7E1B - chains B and Y of the 6 polymer chains in the assembly; structure by X-ray diffraction, 4.59 A resolution (low resolution: residue-level contacts below are approximate; hydrogen-bond / salt-bridge calls are withheld).

# Chain B
Name: DNA-binding response regulator
Source organism: Vibrio parahaemolyticus
Reference sequence: A0A0L8SKF9 (A0A0L8SKF9_VIBPH); residue numbers follow UniProt; this construct covers 1-220
Amino-acid sequence (220 residues; each row starts with the number of its first residue):
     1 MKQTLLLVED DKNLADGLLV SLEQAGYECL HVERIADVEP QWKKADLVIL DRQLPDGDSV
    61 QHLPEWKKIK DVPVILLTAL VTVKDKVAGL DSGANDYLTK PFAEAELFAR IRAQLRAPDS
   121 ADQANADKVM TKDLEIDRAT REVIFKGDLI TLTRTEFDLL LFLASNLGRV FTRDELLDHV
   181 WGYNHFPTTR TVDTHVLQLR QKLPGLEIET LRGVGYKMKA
Disordered / not traced: 117-124, 185-188
From the paper describing this entry:
  - mutagenesis - R190A: abolished binding to the 26-nt DNA strand (chain Y)
  - binding site for the 26-nt DNA strand (chain Y): Arg-190
  - mutagenesis - T153A, T155A, T191A, H195A, R200A, T210A, R212A, Y216A: decreased binding to the 26-nt DNA strand (chain Y)

# Chain Y
Molecule: 26-nt DNA strand
Source organism: Vibrio parahaemolyticus
Sequence (26 nucleotides; numbered 1 to 26; the number before each row is that of its first residue):
     1 CACAATTCTA ATTCTTCATC GCTTGT

# Interface between chain B and chain Y
Pairs across the interface (12; chain B residue first):
  Thr-153(B) with DC14(Y); DT15(Y)
  Thr-155(B) with DT15(Y)
  Glu-156(B) with DT15(Y)
  Trp-181(B) with DT16(Y)
  Thr-189(B) with DC17(Y)
  Thr-191(B) with DT15(Y); DT16(Y)
  Thr-194(B) with DT16(Y); DC17(Y)
  His-195(B) with DT15(Y); DT16(Y)
Other interface residues (no listed pair), chain B (9 interface residues in all): Arg-190
Other interface residues (no listed pair), chain Y (5 interface residues in all): DA18

# Summary
9 residues of chain B and 5 residues of chain Y are in contact. From the paper: a binding site for the 26-nt
DNA strand (chain Y) at Arg-190(B); T153A, T155A and T191A of chain B, among others, reduce binding to the
26-nt DNA strand (chain Y); 9 substitutions were tested in all.
Here chain B is DNA-binding response regulator and chain Y is a 26-nt DNA strand, both from Vibrio
parahaemolyticus. Entry 7E1B (Crystal structure of VbrR-DNA complex) was determined by X-ray diffraction
together with 7E1D, 7E1F and 7E1H from the same study.
